PDB entry 4U5P | X-ray diffraction, 1.78 A resolution | chains A and B of the 3 polymer chains in the assembly

== Chain A (and B) ==
Molecule: RhCC
Source organism: Rhodococcus jostii RHA1
Notes: chain B of this document is another copy of the same molecule, construct and numbering; everything in this record applies to it too
Reference sequence: Q0SDB1 (Q0SDB1_RHOSR); residues 1-141 here correspond to UniProt positions 2-142 (UniProt number = residue number + 1)
Sequence (141 residues; row label = number of the first residue in the row):
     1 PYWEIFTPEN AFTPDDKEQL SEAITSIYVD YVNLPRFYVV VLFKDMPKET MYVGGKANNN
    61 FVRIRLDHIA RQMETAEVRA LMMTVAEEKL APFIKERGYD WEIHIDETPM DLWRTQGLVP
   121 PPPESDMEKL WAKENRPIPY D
Unresolved in the structure: 141 (chain B: fully traced)
Ion coordination: Mg2+: Asp-106 (shared with Asp-106(B) of chain B; 1 residue of chain C)
Residues lining bound ligands:
  - B3P (2-[3-(2-hydroxy-1,1-dihydroxymethyl-ethylamino)-propylamino]-2-hydroxymethyl-propane-1,3-diol), molecule 1: Phe-37, Gln-116, Asn-135, Arg-136, Pro-137
  - B3P, molecule 2: Val-53, Lys-56, Ala-57, Asn-58, Asp-100
From the paper describing this entry:
  - Mg2+ coordination: Asp-106
  - contacts within the chain: Pro-1/Tyr-38 (backbone contact), Pro-1/Ile-69 (water-mediated contact), Arg-71/Glu-128 (salt bridge)

== Chain A / chain B interface ==
Contacting residue pairs - 62 pairs, chain A then chain B:
  Tyr-2(A) / Phe-6(B)
  Tyr-2(A) / Arg-63(B)
  Tyr-2(A) / Arg-65(B)
  Tyr-2(A) / His-104(B)
  Pro-14(A) / Tyr-52(B)
  Lys-17(A) / Glu-49(B)  hydrogen bond (side chain-backbone)
  Lys-17(A) / Tyr-52(B)
  Glu-18(A) / Tyr-52(B)
  Glu-18(A) / Gly-55(B)
  Ser-21(A) / Tyr-52(B)
  Ser-21(A) / Gly-55(B)
  Glu-22(A) / Gly-55(B)
  Thr-25(A) / Gly-54(B)
  Thr-25(A) / Gly-55(B)  hydrogen bond (side chain-backbone)
  Arg-36(A) / Gly-54(B)  hydrogen bond (side chain-backbone)
  Phe-37(A) / Val-53(B)
  Val-39(A) / Tyr-52(B)
  Val-39(A) / Val-53(B)
  Val-39(A) / Gly-54(B)  hydrogen bond (backbone-backbone)
  Val-40(A) / Tyr-52(B)
  Val-40(A) / Phe-61(B)  hydrophobic
  Val-40(A) / Glu-102(B)
  Val-41(A) / Thr-50(B)
  Val-41(A) / Met-51(B)
  Val-41(A) / Tyr-52(B)  hydrogen bond (backbone-backbone)
  Leu-42(A) / Thr-50(B)
  Leu-42(A) / Met-51(B)  hydrophobic
  Phe-43(A) / Met-46(B)
  Phe-43(A) / Thr-50(B)  hydrogen bond (backbone-backbone)
  Phe-43(A) / Tyr-52(B)  hydrophobic
  Lys-44(A) / Phe-6(B)
  Lys-44(A) / Lys-44(B)
  Lys-44(A) / Met-46(B)
  Arg-65(A) / Arg-65(B)
  Asp-67(A) / Arg-65(B)  salt bridge
  Asp-67(A) / His-104(B)  salt bridge
  Ile-69(A) / Arg-63(B)
  Ile-69(A) / His-104(B)
  Asp-106(A) / Asp-106(B)
  Thr-108(A) / His-104(B)
  Thr-108(A) / Asp-106(B)
  Pro-109(A) / Arg-79(B)
  Pro-109(A) / Ile-105(B)
  Pro-109(A) / Asp-106(B)
  Asp-111(A) / Arg-79(B)  salt bridge
  Leu-112(A) / Met-73(B)  hydrophobic
  Leu-112(A) / Arg-79(B)
  Leu-112(A) / Met-83(B)
  Leu-112(A) / His-104(B)
  Leu-112(A) / Ile-105(B)  hydrogen bond (backbone-backbone)
  Trp-113(A) / Met-83(B)
  Trp-113(A) / Glu-102(B)  hydrogen bond
  Trp-113(A) / Ile-103(B)
  Arg-114(A) / Met-83(B)
  Arg-114(A) / Glu-87(B)
  Arg-114(A) / Glu-102(B)
  Arg-114(A) / Ile-103(B)  hydrogen bond (backbone-backbone)
  Thr-115(A) / Trp-101(B)
  Gln-116(A) / Asp-100(B)
  Gln-116(A) / Trp-101(B)  hydrogen bond (side chain-backbone)
  Gly-117(A) / Glu-87(B)
  Gly-117(A) / Trp-101(B)
Other interface residues (no listed pair), chain A (30 interface residues in all): Glu-4, Tyr-38
Other interface residues (no listed pair), chain B (28 interface residues in all): Glu-4, Lys-56, Ala-80, Glu-107

== In short ==
The interface between chain A and chain B involves 30 residues on one side and 28 on the other; the contacts
include 10 hydrogen bonds and 3 salt bridges. Polar contacts include Asp-67(A)/Arg-65(B), Asp-67(A)/His-104(B)
and Asp-111(A)/Arg-79(B). From the paper: Mg2+ coordination by Asp-106(A); contacts within the chain involving
Pro-1(A), Tyr-38(A) and Ile-69(A) among others.
Both chains are RhCC (Rhodococcus jostii RHA1). Entry 4U5P (Crystal structure of native RhCC (YP_702633.1)
from Rhodococcus jostii RHA1 at 1.78 Angstrom) was determined by X-ray diffraction, deposited together with
4U5R.
